4TM3 - chains A and C of the 4 polymer chains in the assembly; structure by X-ray diffraction, 2.09 A resolution.

[Chain A (and C)]
Protein: KtzI
From: Kutzneria sp. 744
Notes: chain C of this document is another copy of the same molecule, construct and numbering; everything in this record applies to it too
UniProt: A8CF85 (A8CF85_9PSEU); numbering as in UniProt (aligned over 3-424)
Sequence (443 residues; row label = number of the first residue in the row; numbers below 1 keep their minus sign (Met-18 is residue -18)):
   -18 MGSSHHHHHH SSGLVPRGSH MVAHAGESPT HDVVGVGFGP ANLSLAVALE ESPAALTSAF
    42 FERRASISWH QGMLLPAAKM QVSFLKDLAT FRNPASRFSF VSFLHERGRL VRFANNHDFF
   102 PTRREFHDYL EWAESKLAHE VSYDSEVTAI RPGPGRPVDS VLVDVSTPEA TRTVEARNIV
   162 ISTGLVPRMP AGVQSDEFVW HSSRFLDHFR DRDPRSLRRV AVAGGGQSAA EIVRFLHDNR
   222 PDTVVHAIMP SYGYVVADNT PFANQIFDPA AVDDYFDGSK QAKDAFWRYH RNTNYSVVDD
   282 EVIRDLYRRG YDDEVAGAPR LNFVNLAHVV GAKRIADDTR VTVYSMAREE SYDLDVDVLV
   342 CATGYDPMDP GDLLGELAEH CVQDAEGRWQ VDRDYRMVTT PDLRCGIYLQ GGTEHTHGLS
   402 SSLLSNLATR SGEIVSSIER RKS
Unresolved in the structure: -18 to 9, 424
Differences from the reference sequence: initiating methionine (-18); expression tag (-17 to 2)
Residues lining bound ligands: FAD (flavin-adenine dinucleotide): Val17, Gly18, Phe19, Gly20, Pro21, Ala22, Asn23, Phe42, Glu43, Arg44, Arg45, Ser49, Trp50, His51, Met54, Arg104, Ser126, Glu127, Val128, Ser163, Thr164, Gly165, Leu166, Ser209, Tyr276, Gly345, Tyr346, Leu354, Gln391, Ser403, Leu404, Leu405
What the authors report for this chain:
  - contacts within the chain: Arg104-Glu212 (hydrogen bond)
  - conformationally variable residues (loop rearrangement, side-chain flip): His51, Arg104, Asn245, Asn275 to Ser277, Ser406
  - binding site for flavin-adenine dinucleotide: His51, Tyr276

[Chain A / chain C interface]
Pairs across the interface (32; chain A residue first):
  Ala58(A) - Arg289(C)
  Leu85(A) - Tyr292(C)
  Arg90(A) - Tyr292(C)  hydrogen bond
  Arg90(A) - Glu295(C)
  Arg90(A) - Val296(C)
  Arg93(A) - Tyr288(C)  hydrogen bond (backbone-side chain)
  Arg93(A) - Gly291(C)
  Arg93(A) - Tyr292(C)
  Arg93(A) - Glu295(C)  salt bridge
  Phe94(A) - Tyr292(C)
  Asn96(A) - Tyr288(C)
  Asn97(A) - Tyr288(C)
  Thr103(A) - Asp293(C)
  Glu106(A) - Tyr292(C)  hydrogen bond
  Glu106(A) - Val296(C)
  Asp109(A) - Val296(C)
  Tyr288(A) - Arg93(C)  hydrogen bond (side chain-backbone)
  Tyr288(A) - Asn96(C)
  Tyr288(A) - Asn97(C)
  Arg289(A) - Ala58(C)
  Gly291(A) - Arg93(C)
  Tyr292(A) - Leu85(C)
  Tyr292(A) - Arg90(C)  hydrogen bond
  Tyr292(A) - Arg93(C)
  Tyr292(A) - Phe94(C)
  Tyr292(A) - Glu106(C)  hydrogen bond
  Asp293(A) - Thr103(C)
  Glu295(A) - Arg90(C)
  Glu295(A) - Arg93(C)  salt bridge
  Val296(A) - Arg90(C)
  Val296(A) - Glu106(C)
  Val296(A) - Asp109(C)
Also at the interface, not in a pair above, chain A (19 interface residues in all): Gly89, Arg285
Also at the interface, not in a pair above, chain C (18 interface residues in all): Arg285

[In short]
19 residues of chain A face 18 of chain C across their interface, with 6 hydrogen bonds and 2 salt bridges.
Polar pairs include Arg93(A)-Glu295(C), Arg90(A)-Tyr292(C) and Arg93(A)-Tyr288(C). Chain A binds
flavin-adenine dinucleotide. From the paper: a binding site for flavin-adenine dinucleotide at His51(A) and
Tyr276(A); conformational variability at His51(A), Arg104(A) and Asn245(A) among others.
Both chains are KtzI (Kutzneria sp. 744). Entry 4TM3 (Kutzneria sp. 744 ornithine N-hydroxylase,
KtzI-FADox-Br) was determined by X-ray diffraction (same publication as 4TLX, 4TLZ, 4TM0, 4TM1 and 4TM4).
